Entry 5OSJ (X-ray diffraction, 1.83 A resolution); this record covers chain A.

== Chain A ==
Name: Cyclin-dependent kinase 2
Organism: Homo sapiens
Notes: EC 2.7.11.22
Reference sequence: P24941 (CDK2_HUMAN); numbering as in UniProt (aligned over 1-298)
Sequence (303 residues; each row starts with the number of its first residue; numbers below 1 keep their minus sign (Gly-4 is residue -4)):
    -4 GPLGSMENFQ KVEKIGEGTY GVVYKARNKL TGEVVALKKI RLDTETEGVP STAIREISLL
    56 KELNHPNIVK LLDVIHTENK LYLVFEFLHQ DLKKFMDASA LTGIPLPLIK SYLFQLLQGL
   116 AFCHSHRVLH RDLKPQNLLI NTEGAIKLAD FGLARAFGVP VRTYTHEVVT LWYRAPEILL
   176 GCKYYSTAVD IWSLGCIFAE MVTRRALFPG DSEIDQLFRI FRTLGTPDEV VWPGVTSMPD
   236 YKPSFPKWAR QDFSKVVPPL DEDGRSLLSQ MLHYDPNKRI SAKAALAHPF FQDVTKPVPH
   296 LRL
Not modelled in the structure: -4 to 1, 39-41, 297-298
Sequence notes: expression tag (-4 to 0)
Glycans and other covalent adducts: tert-butyl 4-propanoyl-2,3-dihydroquinoxaline-1-carboxylate (AAK) linked to Cys177
Residues lining bound ligands: AAK (tert-butyl 4-propanoyl-2,3-dihydroquinoxaline-1-carboxylate): Lys178, Tyr179, Trp227, Pro228, Gly229, Ser232, Met233, Asp270, Pro271, Asn272
UniProt features mapped onto this chain:
  - active site: Asp127 (Proton acceptor)
  - binding site (ATP): Ile10 to Val18, Lys33, Glu81 to Leu83, Asp86, Lys129 to Asn132, Asp145
  - binding site (Mg(2+)): Asn132, Asp145
  - site (CDK7 binding): Lys9, Lys88, Lys89, Leu166
  - modified residue: Met1 (N-acetylmethionine), Lys6 (N6-acetyllysine), Thr14 (Phosphothreonine), Tyr15 (Phosphotyrosine), Tyr19 (Phosphotyrosine), Thr160 (Phosphothreonine)
  - natural variant: Pro45 (P45L: In a glioblastoma multiforme sample)
  - mutagenesis: Lys9 (K9F: Reduced phosphorylation by CAK), Thr14 (T14A: 2-fold increase in activity), Tyr15 (Y15F: 2-fold increase in activity), Lys88 to Lys89 (Reduced phosphorylation by CAK), Thr160 (T160A: Abolishes activity), Leu166 (L166R: Reduced phosphorylation by CAK and reduced kinase activity)
What the authors report for this chain:
  - binding site for AAK: Cys177, Trp227, Met233
  - mutagenesis - C177A: abolished binding to AAK
  - mutagenesis - C177A: abolished binding to CPM

== In short ==
Covalently linked compound AAK: at Cys177. From UniProt: active-site residue Asp127, 19 ATP-binding residues,
Mg2+-binding residues Asn132 and Asp145 and 7 mutagenesis sites. From the paper: a binding site for AAK at
Cys177, Trp227 and Met233; C177A abolishes binding to AAK.
Chain A is Cyclin-dependent kinase 2 (Homo sapiens); the structure, Cdk2(WT) with covalent adduct at C177, was
determined by X-ray diffraction (same publication as 5OO0 and 5OSM).
